Entry 8GPJ (electron microscopy, 3.50 A resolution); this record covers chains U and W of the 12 polymer chains in the assembly.

== Chain U (and W) ==
Molecule: X16 UFO gp41
Organism: Homo sapiens
Notes: chain W of this document is another copy of the same molecule, construct and numbering; everything in this record applies to it too
Sequence (624 residues; numbered 28 to 664; 13 numbers in that range are skipped by the numbering (no residue carries them; nothing is unmodelled there); the number before each row is that of its first residue):
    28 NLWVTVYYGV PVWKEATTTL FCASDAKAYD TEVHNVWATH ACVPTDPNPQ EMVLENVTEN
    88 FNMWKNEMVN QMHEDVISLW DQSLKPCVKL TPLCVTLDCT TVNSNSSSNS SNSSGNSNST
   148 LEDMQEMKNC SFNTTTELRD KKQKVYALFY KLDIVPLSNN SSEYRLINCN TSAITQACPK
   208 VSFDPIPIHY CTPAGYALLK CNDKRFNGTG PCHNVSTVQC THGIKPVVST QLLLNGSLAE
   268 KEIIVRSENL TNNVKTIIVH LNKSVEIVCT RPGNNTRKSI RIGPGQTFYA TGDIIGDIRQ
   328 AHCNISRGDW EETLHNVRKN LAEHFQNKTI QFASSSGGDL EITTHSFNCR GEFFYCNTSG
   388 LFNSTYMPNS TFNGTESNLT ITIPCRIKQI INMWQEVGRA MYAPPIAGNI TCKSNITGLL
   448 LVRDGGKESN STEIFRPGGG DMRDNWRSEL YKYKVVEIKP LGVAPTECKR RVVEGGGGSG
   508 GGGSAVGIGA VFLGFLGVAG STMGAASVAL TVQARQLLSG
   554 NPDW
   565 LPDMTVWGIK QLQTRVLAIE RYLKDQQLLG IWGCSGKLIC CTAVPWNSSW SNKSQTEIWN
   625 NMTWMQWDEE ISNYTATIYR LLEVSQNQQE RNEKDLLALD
Disordered / not traced: 28-519, 661-664
Disulfides: C598-C604
Covalent attachments: N-acetylglucosamine (NAG) linked to N616, N625, N637
Reported in the primary citation:
  - post-translational modification sites: N442

== How chain U and chain W interact ==
Residue-residue contacts (32; chain U residue first):
  M568(U) - M568(W)
  T569(U) - M568(W)
  V570(U) - M568(W)
  I573(U) - M568(W)  hydrophobic
  I573(U) - I573(W)  hydrophobic
  L576(U) - L576(W)  hydrophobic
  Q577(U) - W557(W)
  Q577(U) - L565(W)  hydrogen bond (side chain-backbone)
  V580(U) - W557(W)  hydrophobic
  V580(U) - L576(W)  hydrophobic
  V580(U) - V580(W)  hydrophobic
  L581(U) - W557(W)
  E584(U) - N554(W)  hydrogen bond
  E584(U) - R579(W)  salt bridge
  E584(U) - I583(W)
  L587(U) - L545(W)
  L587(U) - I583(W)  hydrophobic
  L587(U) - L587(W)  hydrophobic
  K588(U) - S546(W)
  Q591(U) - A541(W)  hydrogen bond (side chain-backbone)
  Q591(U) - R542(W)
  Q591(U) - L545(W)
  Q591(U) - Y586(W)  hydrogen bond
  G594(U) - G600(W)
  I595(U) - L602(W)  hydrophobic
  E647(U) - R542(W)  salt bridge
  N651(U) - T538(W)
  E654(U) - K601(W)
  E654(U) - L602(W)  hydrogen bond (side chain-backbone)
  E654(U) - I603(W)
  R655(U) - V535(W)
  E657(U) - K601(W)  salt bridge
Other interface residues (no listed pair), chain U (23 interface residues in all): K574, I583, S599, K658
Other interface residues (no listed pair), chain W (23 interface residues in all): P566, C605

== In short ==
The chain U/chain W interface involves 23 residues from each chain; the contacts include 5 hydrogen bonds and
3 salt bridges. Polar contacts include E584(U)-R579(W), E647(U)-R542(W) and E657(U)-K601(W). Covalently linked
N-acetylglucosamine: at N616(U), N625(U) and N637(U). From the paper: a modification site at N442(U).
Both chains are X16 UFO gp41 (Homo sapiens). Entry 8GPJ (HIV-1 Env X16 UFO in complex with 8ANC195 Fab) was
determined by electron microscopy (same publication as 8GP5, 8GPG, 8GPI and 8GPK).
